7E5F - chain A; structure by X-ray diffraction, 1.79 A resolution.

== Chain A ==
Molecule: Peroxisome proliferator-activated receptor alpha
From: Homo sapiens
UniProtKB: Q07869 (PPARA_HUMAN); residue numbers follow UniProt; this construct covers 200-468
Sequence (273 residues; row label = number of the first residue in the row):
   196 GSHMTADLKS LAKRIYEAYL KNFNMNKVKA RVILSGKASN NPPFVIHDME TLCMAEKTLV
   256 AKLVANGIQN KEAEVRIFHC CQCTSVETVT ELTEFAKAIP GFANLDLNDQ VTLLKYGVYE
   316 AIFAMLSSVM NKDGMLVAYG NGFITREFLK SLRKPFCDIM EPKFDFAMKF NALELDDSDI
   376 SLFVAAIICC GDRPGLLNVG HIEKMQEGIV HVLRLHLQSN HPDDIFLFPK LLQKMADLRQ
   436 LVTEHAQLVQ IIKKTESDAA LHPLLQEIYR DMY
Disordered / not traced: 196-199, 232-236
Construct notes: expression tag (196-199)
Small-molecule neighbours: S44 ((2S)-2-(4-propoxy-3-{[({4-[(3S,5S,7S)-tricyclo[3.3.1.1~3,7~]dec-1-yl]phenyl}carbonyl)amino]methyl}benzyl)butanoic acid): Ile241, Leu247, Ala250, Glu251, Leu254, Val255, Phe273, Cys275, Cys276, Gln277, Thr279, Ser280, Tyr314, Phe318, Leu321, Met325, Met330, Val332, Ala333, Leu344, Ile354, Met355, Lys358, Phe359, Phe421, His440, Val444, Leu460, Tyr464
Curated features (UniProtKB/Swiss-Prot):
  - binding site (indeglitazar): Ser280, Tyr314, Tyr464
  - site: Leu433 (Essential for heterodimerization with RXRA)
  - mutagenesis: Asp304 (D304A: Reduced heterodimerization with RXRA. Reduced DNA binding), Leu370 (L370R: Abolishes heterodimerization with RXRA. No DNA binding), Leu391 (L391R: Abolishes heterodimerization with RXRA. No DNA binding), Leu422 (L422R: No effect on heterodimerization with RXRA nor on DNA binding and transactivation activity), Ala431 (A431T: No effect on heterodimerization with RXRA nor on DNA binding), Leu433 (L433R: Abolishes heterodimerization with RXRA, DNA binding and transactivation activity)

== Summary ==
Chain A binds compound S44. From UniProt: 3 indeglitazar-binding residues and 6 mutagenesis sites.
Chain A is Peroxisome proliferator-activated receptor alpha (Homo sapiens); the structure, Human ppar alpha
ligand binding domain in complex with TIPP703 obtained by soaking, was determined by X-ray diffraction (same
publication as 7E5G, 7E5H and 7E5I).
